PDB entry 7MID | electron microscopy, 3.56 A resolution | chains D and E of the 6 polymer chains in the assembly

Chain D:
Protein: CRISPR-associated endoribonuclease Cas2
From: Geobacter sulfurreducens
Notes: EC 3.1.-.-
UniProt: Q74H35 (CAS2_GEOSL); numbering as in UniProt (aligned over 1-95)
Sequence (95 residues; numbered 1 to 95; the number before each row is that of its first residue):
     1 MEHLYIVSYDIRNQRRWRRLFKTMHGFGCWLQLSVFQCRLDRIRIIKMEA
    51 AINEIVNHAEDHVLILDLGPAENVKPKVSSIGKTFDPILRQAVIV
Disordered / not traced: 92-95
Metal / ion sites: Mn2+: Tyr9, Asp10, Ser34 (shared with DC15(E) of chain E)
Curated features (UniProtKB/Swiss-Prot):
  - binding site (Mg(2+)): Asp10

Chain E:
Molecule: 36-nt DNA strand
Sequence (36 nucleotides; numbered 1 to 36; the number before each row is that of its first residue):
     1 CACCATCGTGAGGCCTCAGCTACGATTTTTGGGTTT
Disordered / not traced: 25-36
Metal / ion sites: Mn2+: DC15 (shared with Tyr9(D), Asp10(D), Ser34(D) of chain D)

Chain D / chain E interface:
Contacting residue pairs (15):
  Tyr9(D) with DC15(E), phosphate contact; DT16(E), hydrogen bond to the phosphate
  Asp10(D) with DC15(E), phosphate contact
  Ile11(D) with DC14(E), sugar contact; DC15(E), hydrogen bond to the phosphate
  Arg12(D) with DC14(E), salt bridge to the phosphate
  Gln14(D) with DT16(E), base contact
  Trp17(D) with DC15(E), sugar contact; DT16(E), hydrogen bond to the phosphate
  Phe21(D) with DC17(E), phosphate contact
  Trp30(D) with DT16(E), phosphate contact
  Leu33(D) with DC15(E), phosphate contact; DT16(E), phosphate contact
  Ser34(D) with DC15(E), phosphate contact; DT16(E), phosphate contact

Summary:
Chain D and chain E form an interface of 10 and 4 residues respectively, with 3 hydrogen bonds and 1 salt
bridge. Among the polar pairs are Tyr9(D)-DT16(E), Ile11(D)-DC15(E) and Trp17(D)-DT16(E). UniProt lists
Mg2+-binding residue Asp10(D) on chain D.
Here chain D is CRISPR-associated endoribonuclease Cas2 (Geobacter sulfurreducens) and chain E is a 36-nt DNA
strand. Entry 7MID (Sub-complex of Cas4-Cas1-Cas2 bound PAM containing DNA) was determined by electron
microscopy (same publication as 7MI4, 7MI5, 7MI9 and 7MIB).
